Entry 5HAP (X-ray diffraction, 1.89 A resolution); this record covers chains A and B.

== Chain A (and B) ==
Protein: Beta-lactamase
Source organism: Klebsiella pneumoniae
Notes: EC 3.5.2.6; chain B of this document is another copy of the same molecule, construct and numbering; everything in this record applies to it too
Reference sequence: Q6XEC0 (Q6XEC0_KLEPN); numbering as in UniProt (aligned over 25-265)
Chain sequence (241 residues; numbered 25 to 265; the number before each row is that of its first residue):
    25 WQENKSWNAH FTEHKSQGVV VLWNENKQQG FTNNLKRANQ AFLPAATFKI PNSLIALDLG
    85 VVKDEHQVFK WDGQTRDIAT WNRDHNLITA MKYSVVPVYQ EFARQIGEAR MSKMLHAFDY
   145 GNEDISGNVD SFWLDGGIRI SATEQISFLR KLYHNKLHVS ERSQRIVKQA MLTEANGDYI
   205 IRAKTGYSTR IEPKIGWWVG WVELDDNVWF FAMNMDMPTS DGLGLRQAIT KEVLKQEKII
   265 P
Differences from the reference sequence: engineered mutation Ala70 (Ser in Q6XEC0)
Modified residues: Lys73 (lysine nz-carboxylic acid; KCX)
Bound ions: Na+: Asn63 (shared with Asn63(B) of chain B)
UniProt features mapped onto this chain:
  - binding site (a beta-lactam): Lys73, Ser118, Arg250
  - modified residue: Lys73 (N6-carboxylysine)
  - mutagenesis: Arg189 (R189A: No significant effect on catalytic efficiency with respect to ampicillin. Very little reduction in dimerization at neutral pH. Predominantly monomer at neutral pH; when associated with A-206 ...), Arg206 (R206A: No significant effect on catalytic efficiency with respect to ampicillin, nitrocefin or imipenem. Very little reduction in dimerization at neutral pH. Predominantly monomer at neutral pH ...)
From the paper describing this entry:
  - mutagenesis - S70A: unchanged stability
  - mutagenesis - S70A: abolished catalytic activity
  - contacts within the chain: Ala70-Ser118
  - catalytic residues: Lys73 (citing earlier work)

== Chain A / chain B interface ==
Residue-residue contacts (29; chain A residue first):
  Glu89(A) - Arg189(B)  salt bridge
  His90(A) - Tyr177(B)
  Thr113(A) - Asp229(B)
  Lys116(A) - Gly201(B)  hydrogen bond (side chain-backbone)
  Lys116(A) - Asp229(B)  salt bridge
  Tyr117(A) - Asp229(B)  hydrogen bond
  Tyr177(A) - His90(B)
  Glu185(A) - Arg186(B)  salt bridge
  Arg186(A) - Glu185(B)  salt bridge
  Arg189(A) - Glu89(B)  salt bridge
  Arg189(A) - Ile190(B)
  Arg189(A) - Gln193(B)  hydrogen bond
  Ile190(A) - Arg189(B)
  Gln193(A) - Arg189(B)
  Gln193(A) - Arg206(B)
  Leu196(A) - Leu196(B)  hydrophobic
  Leu196(A) - Ile204(B)  hydrophobic
  Leu196(A) - Arg206(B)
  Glu198(A) - Ala199(B)
  Ala199(A) - Glu198(B)
  Ala199(A) - Ala199(B)  hydrogen bond (backbone-backbone)
  Asn200(A) - Thr197(B)
  Gly201(A) - Lys116(B)  hydrogen bond (backbone-side chain)
  Ile204(A) - Leu196(B)  hydrophobic
  Arg206(A) - Gln193(B)
  Arg206(A) - Leu196(B)
  Asp229(A) - Thr113(B)
  Asp229(A) - Lys116(B)  salt bridge
  Asp229(A) - Tyr117(B)  hydrogen bond
Interface residues without a listed pair, chain A (22 interface residues in all): Asn110, Thr197, Asp202
Interface residues without a listed pair, chain B (22 interface residues in all): Asn110, Asn200, Glu227

== Summary ==
The chain A/chain B interface involves 22 residues from each chain; the contacts include 6 hydrogen bonds and
6 salt bridges. Polar pairs include Glu89(A)-Arg189(B), Lys116(A)-Asp229(B) and Glu185(A)-Arg186(B). Curated
annotation (UniProt) lists 3 beta-lactam-binding residues and 2 mutagenesis sites on chain A. The paper
reports the catalytic residue Lys73(A); S70A of chain A abolishes catalytic activity.
Chain A and chain B are both Beta-lactamase (Klebsiella pneumoniae); the structure, OXA-48 beta-lactamase -
S70A mutant, was determined by X-ray diffraction together with 5HAI, 5HAQ and 5HAR from the same study.
